7N40 - chains A and C of the 3 polymer chains in the assembly; structure by X-ray diffraction, 2.55 A resolution.

# Chain A
Molecule: Histone-binding protein RBBP4
From: Homo sapiens
UniProtKB: Q09028 (RBBP4_HUMAN); residue numbers follow UniProt; this construct covers 1-425
Sequence (425 residues; numbered 1 to 425; the number before each row is that of its first residue):
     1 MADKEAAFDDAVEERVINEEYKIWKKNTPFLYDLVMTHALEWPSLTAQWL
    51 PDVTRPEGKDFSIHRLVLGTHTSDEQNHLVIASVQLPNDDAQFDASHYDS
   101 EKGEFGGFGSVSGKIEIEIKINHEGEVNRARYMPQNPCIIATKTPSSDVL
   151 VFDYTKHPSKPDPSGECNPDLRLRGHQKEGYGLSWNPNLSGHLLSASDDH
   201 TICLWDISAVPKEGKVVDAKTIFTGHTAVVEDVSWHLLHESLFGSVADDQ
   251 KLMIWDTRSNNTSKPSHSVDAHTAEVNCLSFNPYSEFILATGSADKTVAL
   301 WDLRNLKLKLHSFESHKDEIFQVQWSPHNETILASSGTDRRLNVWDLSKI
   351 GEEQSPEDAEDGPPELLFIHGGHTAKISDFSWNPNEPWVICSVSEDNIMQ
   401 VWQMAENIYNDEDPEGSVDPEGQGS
Not modelled in the structure: 1-9, 210-213, 412-425
Curated features (UniProtKB/Swiss-Prot):
  - modified residue: A2 (N-acetylalanine), K4 (N6-acetyllysine), S110 (Phosphoserine), K160 (N6-acetyllysine), S355 (Phosphoserine)
  - cross-link (Glycyl lysine isopeptide (Lys-Gly)): K4 (interchain with G-Cter in SUMO2), K160 (interchain with G-Cter in SUMO2)
  - mutagenesis: V35 (V35A: Loss of interaction with ARMC12), P43 (P43A: Loss of interaction with ZNF827 and loss of localization to telomeres; when associated with A-73), S73 (S73A: Loss of interaction with ZNF827 and loss of localization to telomeres; when associated with A-43), E126 to N128 (Loss of interaction with ZNF827), E126 (E126A: Loss of interaction with ZNF827 and loss of localization to telomeres; when associated with A-128 and A-179), N128 (N128A: Loss of interaction with ZNF827 and loss of localization to telomeres; when associated with A-126 and A-179), E179 (E179A: Loss of interaction with ZNF827 and loss of localization to telomeres; when associated with A-126 and A-128), Y181 (Y181A: Loss of interaction with ZNF827 and loss of localization to telomeres), E231 (E231A: Decreased interaction with ZNF827; when associated with A-277), N277 (N277A: Decreased interaction with ZNF827; when associated with A-231), E395 (E395A: Decreased interaction with ZNF827)
Reported in the primary citation:
  - mutagenesis - Y98C: abolished binding to MuvB components
  - specificity-determining residues: Y98
  - conformationally variable residues (order/disorder transition): N88 to I115

# Chain C
Molecule: Protein lin-37 homolog
From: Homo sapiens
UniProtKB: Q96GY3 (LIN37_HUMAN); residue numbers follow UniProt; this construct covers 92-130
Sequence (39 residues; each row starts with the number of its first residue):
    92 SNTYVIKLFDRSVDLAQFSENTPLYPICRAWMRNSPSVR
Not modelled in the structure: 92-94, 127-130

# Interface between chain A and chain C
Residue-residue contacts (18):
  T37(A) - Y116(C)
  A39(A) - L115(C)
  L40(A) - L115(C)
  E41(A) - L115(C)
  Y98(A) - Y116(C)
  S100(A) - Y116(C)
  S100(A) - R120(C)  hydrogen bond (backbone-side chain)
  E101(A) - R120(C)  hydrogen bond (backbone-side chain)
  K102(A) - R120(C)
  G103(A) - R120(C)  hydrogen bond (backbone-side chain)
  E104(A) - P114(C)
  E104(A) - Y116(C)
  E104(A) - P117(C)
  F105(A) - Y116(C)
  G106(A) - Y116(C)
  K114(A) - P114(C)
  K114(A) - Y116(C)
  E116(A) - N112(C)  hydrogen bond
Interface residues without a listed pair, chain A (15 interface residues in all): D99
Interface residues without a listed pair, chain C (8 interface residues in all): T113, R124
From the paper, about this interface:
  - residue pairs: Y98(A)-Y116(C)
  - interface residues, chain A: N88(A)
  - interface residues, chain C: Y116(C), R120(C)

# Overview
15 residues of chain A and 8 residues of chain C are in contact, with 4 hydrogen bonds. Polar contacts include
S100(A)-R120(C), E101(A)-R120(C) and G103(A)-R120(C). The paper describes a contact between Y98(A) and
Y116(C). From the paper: Y98C of chain A abolishes binding to MuvB components; interface residues N88(A) and
Y116(C) among others.
Here chain A is Histone-binding protein RBBP4 and chain C is Protein lin-37 homolog, both from Homo sapiens.
Entry 7N40 (Crystal structure of LIN9-RbAp48-LIN37, a MuvB subcomplex) was determined by X-ray diffraction.
